PDB entry 3R9C | X-ray diffraction, 2.14 A resolution | chain A

# Chain A
Molecule: Cytochrome P450 164A2
Organism: Mycobacterium smegmatis
Notes: EC 1.14.-.-
UniProtKB: A0R5U2 (A0R5U2_MYCS2); residues 1-414 here = UniProt positions 1-414
Amino-acid sequence (418 residues; each row starts with the number of its first residue):
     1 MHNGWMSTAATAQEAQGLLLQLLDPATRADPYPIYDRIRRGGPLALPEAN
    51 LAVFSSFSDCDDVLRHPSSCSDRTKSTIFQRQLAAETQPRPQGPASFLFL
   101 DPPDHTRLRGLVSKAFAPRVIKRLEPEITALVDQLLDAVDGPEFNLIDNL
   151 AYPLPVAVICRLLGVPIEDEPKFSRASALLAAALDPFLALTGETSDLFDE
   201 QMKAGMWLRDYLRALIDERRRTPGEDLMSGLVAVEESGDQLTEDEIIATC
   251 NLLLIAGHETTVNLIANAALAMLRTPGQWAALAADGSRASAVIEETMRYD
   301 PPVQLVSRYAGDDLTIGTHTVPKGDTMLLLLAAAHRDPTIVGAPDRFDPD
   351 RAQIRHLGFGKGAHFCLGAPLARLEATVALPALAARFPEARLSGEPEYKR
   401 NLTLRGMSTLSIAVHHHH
Unresolved in the structure: 1-14, 415-418
Differences from the reference sequence: expression tag (415-418)
Bound ions: heme Fe: C366 (together with R-Econazole)
Ligand contacts:
  - R-Econazole (ECL; 1-[(2R)-2-[(4-chlorobenzyl)oxy]-2-(2,4-dichlorophenyl)ethyl]-1H-imidazole), molecule 1: S71, D72, R73, P94, A95, L98, L100, H105, L108, R109, V112, A248, T249, N251, L252, H364, L367
  - R-Econazole (ECL), molecule 2: A95, L180, L184, N251, L252, I255, A256, T260, V303, L305, V306, C366, T403, L404
  - heme (HEM): L64, H105, R109, F116, I159, L252, L253, A256, G257, T260, T261, L264, M297, P302, V303, V306, R308, L357, G358, F359, G360, A363, H364, F365, C366, L367, G368, L371, A372
From the paper describing this entry:
  - conformationally variable residues (loop rearrangement, order/disorder transition): E86 to S96, P94 to D101, H105
  - contacts within the chain: Q92-R209 (backbone contact)
  - binding site for R-Econazole: P94, L98, L108, V112, L184, L252, V303, V306, L367, L404
  - Na+ coordination: H105, H364

# Summary
Bound to chain A: heme and R-Econazole. The paper reports a binding site for R-Econazole at P94, L98 and L108
among others; Na+ coordination by H105 and H364.
Chain A is Cytochrome P450 164A2 (Mycobacterium smegmatis); the structure, Crystal structure of Mycobacterium
smegmatis CYP164A2 with Econazole bound, was determined by X-ray diffraction together with 3R9B from the same
study.
